PDB entry 9DDP | electron microscopy, 3.16 A resolution | chains Y and Z of the 8 polymer chains in the assembly

# Chain Y (and Z)
Name: Biopolymer transport protein ExbD
Source organism: Escherichia coli
Notes: chain Z of this document is another copy of the same molecule, construct and numbering; everything in this record applies to it too
UniProt: P0ABV2 (EXBD_ECOLI); numbering as in UniProt (aligned over 1-141)
Amino-acid sequence (163 residues; numbered 1 to 163; the number before each row is that of its first residue):
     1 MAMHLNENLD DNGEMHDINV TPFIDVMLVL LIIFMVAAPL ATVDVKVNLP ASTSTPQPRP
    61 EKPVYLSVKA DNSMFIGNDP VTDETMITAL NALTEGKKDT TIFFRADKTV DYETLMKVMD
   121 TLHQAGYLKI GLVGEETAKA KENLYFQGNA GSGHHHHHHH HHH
Disordered / not traced: 1-11, 42-163 (chain Z: 1-10, 40-163)
Sequence notes: expression tag (142-163)

# How chain Y and chain Z interact
Contacting residue pairs (20):
  Val20(Y) - Thr21(Z)
  Phe23(Y) - Ile24(Z)  hydrophobic
  Ile24(Y) - Val20(Z)
  Ile24(Y) - Thr21(Z)
  Ile24(Y) - Ile24(Z)  hydrophobic
  Ile24(Y) - Met27(Z)
  Met27(Y) - Met27(Z)
  Met27(Y) - Leu28(Z)  hydrophobic
  Leu28(Y) - Met27(Z)
  Leu31(Y) - Leu30(Z)  hydrophobic
  Leu31(Y) - Leu31(Z)
  Leu31(Y) - Phe34(Z)  hydrophobic
  Phe34(Y) - Leu31(Z)  hydrophobic
  Phe34(Y) - Met35(Z)  hydrophobic
  Met35(Y) - Phe34(Z)  hydrophobic
  Ala38(Y) - Phe34(Z)
  Ala38(Y) - Ala38(Z)
  Ala38(Y) - Pro39(Z)
  Pro39(Y) - Ala38(Z)
  Ala41(Y) - Pro39(Z)
Also at the interface, not in a pair above, chain Y (12 interface residues in all): Leu30
Also at the interface, not in a pair above, chain Z (12 interface residues in all): Phe23

# Overview
The chain Y/chain Z interface involves 12 residues from each chain.
Chain Y and chain Z are both Biopolymer transport protein ExbD (Escherichia coli); the structure, E. coli
TonB-ExbBD TonB bound to ExbB chain E, was determined by electron microscopy, deposited together with 9DDM,
9DDN, 9DDO and 9DDQ.
